8TE4 - chains A and F of the 4 polymer chains in the assembly; structure by X-ray diffraction, 2.65 A resolution.

# Chain A (and F)
Name: DNA (cytosine-5)-methyltransferase 3A
Organism: Homo sapiens
Notes: EC 2.1.1.37, 2.1.1.-; fragment: methyltransferase domain; chain F of this document is another copy of the same molecule, construct and numbering; everything in this record applies to it too
Reference sequence: Q9Y6K1 (DNM3A_HUMAN); numbering as in UniProt (aligned over 628-912)
Amino-acid sequence (287 residues; numbered 626 to 912; the number before each row is that of its first residue):
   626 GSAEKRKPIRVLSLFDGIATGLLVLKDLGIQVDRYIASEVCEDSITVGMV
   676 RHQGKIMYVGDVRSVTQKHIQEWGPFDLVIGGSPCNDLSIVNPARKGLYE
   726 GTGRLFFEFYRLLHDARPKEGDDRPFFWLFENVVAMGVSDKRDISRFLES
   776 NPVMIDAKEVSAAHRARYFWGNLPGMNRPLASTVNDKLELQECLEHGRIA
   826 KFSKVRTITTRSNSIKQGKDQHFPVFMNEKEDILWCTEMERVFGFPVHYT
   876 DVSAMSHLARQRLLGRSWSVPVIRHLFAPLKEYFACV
Unresolved in the structure: 833-846 (chain F: 626-627, 668-679, 710-725, 781-790, 808-893)
Differences from the reference sequence: expression tag (626-627); engineered mutation Ala879 (Asn in Q9Y6K1), His882 (Arg in Q9Y6K1)
Residues lining bound ligands: S-adenosylhomocysteine (SAH): Phe640, Asp641, Gly642, Ile643, Thr645, Ser663, Glu664, Val665, Cys666, Ser669, Gly685, Asp686, Val687, Arg688, Gly707, Ser708, Pro709, Leu730, Arg891, Ser892, Trp893
Curated features (UniProtKB/Swiss-Prot):
  - active site: Cys710
  - binding site (S-adenosyl-L-methionine): Asp641 to Thr645, Glu664, Asp686 to Arg688, Arg891 to Trp893
  - modified residue: Cys710 (S-methylcysteine)
  - natural variant: Leu648 (L648P: In TBRS), Gly699 (G699D: In a patient with chronic myelomonocytic leukemia), Pro700 (P700L: In TBRS), Phe731 (deletion: In a patient with chronic myelomonocytic leukemia), Arg749 (R749C: In TBRS), Arg771 (R771Q: In TBRS; uncertain significance), Val778 (V778G: In TBRS; uncertain significance), Asn838 (N838D: In TBRS), His882 (R882H: In TBRS and AML; this construct carries the variant), Phe902 (F902S: In TBRS), Pro904 (P904L: In TBRS)
  - mutagenesis: Phe732 (F732A: Loss of activity due to the incapacity to bind the regulatory subunit DNMT3L)
From the paper describing this entry:
  - contacts within the chain: His882-Leu883, His882-Gln886
  - mutagenesis - M674T/R676K, M674T/R676K/R882H (2-fold), R676K, R676K/R882H (2-fold): increased catalytic activity

# Chain A / chain F interface
Contacting residue pairs (34):
  Arg688(A) - Arg771(F)  hydrogen bond (backbone-side chain)
  Tyr724(A) - Gly728(F)
  Tyr724(A) - Arg729(F)  hydrogen bond
  Tyr724(A) - Glu733(F)
  Glu725(A) - Gly726(F)
  Glu725(A) - Thr727(F)
  Glu725(A) - Gly728(F)  hydrogen bond (side chain-backbone)
  Arg729(A) - Gly728(F)
  Arg729(A) - Phe732(F)
  Arg729(A) - Asp765(F)  salt bridge
  Arg729(A) - Asp768(F)  salt bridge
  Phe732(A) - Phe732(F)  hydrophobic
  Phe732(A) - Phe772(F)
  Glu733(A) - Arg771(F)  salt bridge
  Glu733(A) - Phe772(F)
  Tyr735(A) - Tyr735(F)  hydrophobic
  Tyr735(A) - Arg736(F)
  Tyr735(A) - His739(F)
  Arg736(A) - Tyr735(F)
  Arg736(A) - Arg771(F)
  Arg736(A) - Phe772(F)
  His739(A) - His739(F)
  Lys744(A) - Glu745(F)
  Ser764(A) - Arg688(F)
  Asp768(A) - Arg688(F)  salt bridge
  Arg771(A) - Val687(F)
  Arg771(A) - Arg688(F)
  Arg771(A) - Arg729(F)
  Arg771(A) - Glu733(F)  salt bridge
  Arg771(A) - Arg736(F)
  Phe772(A) - Phe732(F)
  Phe772(A) - Glu733(F)
  Phe772(A) - Arg736(F)
  Glu774(A) - Gln692(F)
Other interface residues (no listed pair), chain A (17 interface residues in all): Gln692, Arg767
Other interface residues (no listed pair), chain F (19 interface residues in all): Asp740, Glu774

# In short
The interface between chain A and chain F involves 17 residues on one side and 19 on the other, with 3
hydrogen bonds and 5 salt bridges. Polar pairs include Arg729(A)-Asp765(F), Arg729(A)-Asp768(F) and
Glu733(A)-Arg771(F). The paper reports that M674T/R676K, M674T/R676K/R882H and R676K of chain A, among others,
increase catalytic activity; contacts within the chain involving His882(A), Leu883(A) and Gln886(A).
Chain A and chain F are both DNA (cytosine-5)-methyltransferase 3A (Homo sapiens); the structure, Crystal
structure of the methyltransferase domain of R882H/N879A DNMT3A homotetramer, was determined by X-ray
diffraction together with 8TDR, 8TE1 and 8TE3 from the same study.
